8Z1S - chain A; structure by X-ray diffraction, 2.00 A resolution.

== Chain A ==
Protein: Galectin-3
Source organism: Homo sapiens
UniProt: P17931 (LEG3_HUMAN); numbering as in UniProt (aligned over 72-250)
Amino-acid sequence (179 residues; row label = number of the first residue in the row):
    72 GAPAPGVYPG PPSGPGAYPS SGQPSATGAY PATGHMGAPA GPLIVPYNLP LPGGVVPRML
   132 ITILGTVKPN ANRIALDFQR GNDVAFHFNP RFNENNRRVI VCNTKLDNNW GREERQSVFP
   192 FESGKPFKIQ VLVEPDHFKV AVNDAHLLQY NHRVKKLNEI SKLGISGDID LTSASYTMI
Disordered / not traced: 72-112
Sequence notes: engineered mutation H106 (Pro in P17931), M107 (Tyr in P17931)
Residues lining bound ligands: A1L0Q ((2S,3R,4R,5R,6R)-4-[4-[4-chloranyl-3,5-bis(fluoranyl)phenyl]-1,2,3-triazol-1-yl]-2-[4-[5-chloranyl-2-(trifluoromethyl)phenyl]-5-methyl-1,2,4-triazol-3-yl]-6-(hydroxymethyl)oxane-3,5-diol): R144, I145, A146, H158, N160, R162, V172, N174, W181, G182, E184, S237, G238
Swiss-Prot annotation at these positions:
  - motif: K226 to D241 (Nuclear export signal)
  - binding site (a beta-D-galactoside): W181 to Q187
  - modified residue: S188 (Phosphoserine)

== Overview ==
Bound to chain A: compound A1L0Q. UniProt lists 7 beta-D-galactoside-binding residues.
Chain A is Galectin-3 (Homo sapiens); the structure, Crystal structure of mouse Galectin-3 in complex with
small molecule inhibitor, was determined by X-ray diffraction, deposited together with 8Z1T, 8Z25 and 8ZUV.
